1ERI - chains B and A; structure by X-ray diffraction, 2.50 A resolution.

# Chain B
Molecule: 13-nt DNA strand
Sequence (13 nucleotides; row label = number of the first residue in the row):
     1 TCGCGAATTC GCG

# Chain A
Protein: Protein (eco ri endonuclease (e.c.3.1.21.4))
Organism: Escherichia coli
UniProt: P00642 (T2E1_ECOLI); residues 2-277 here correspond to UniProt positions 1-276 (UniProt number = residue number - 1)
Chain sequence (276 residues; numbered 2 to 277; the number before each row is that of its first residue):
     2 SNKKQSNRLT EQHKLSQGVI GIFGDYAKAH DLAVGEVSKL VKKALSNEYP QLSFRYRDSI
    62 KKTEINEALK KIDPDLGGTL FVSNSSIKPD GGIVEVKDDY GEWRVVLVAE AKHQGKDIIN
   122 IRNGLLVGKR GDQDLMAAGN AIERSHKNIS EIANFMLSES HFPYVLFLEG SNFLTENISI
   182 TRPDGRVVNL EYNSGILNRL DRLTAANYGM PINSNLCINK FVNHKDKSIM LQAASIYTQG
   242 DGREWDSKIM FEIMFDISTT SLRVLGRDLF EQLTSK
Unresolved in the structure: 2-16

# Chain B / chain A interface
Pairs across the interface (33):
  DC2(B) - Asn85(A)  phosphate contact
  DG3(B) - Val83(A)  phosphate contact
  DG3(B) - Asn85(A)  hydrogen bond to the phosphate
  DG3(B) - Ser86(A)  phosphate contact
  DC4(B) - Ser86(A)  phosphate contact
  DC4(B) - Ser87(A)  hydrogen bond to the phosphate
  DC4(B) - Ile88(A)  phosphate contact
  DC4(B) - Lys89(A)  hydrogen bond to the phosphate
  DG5(B) - Ile88(A)  phosphate contact
  DG5(B) - Lys89(A)  hydrogen bond to the phosphate
  DG5(B) - Lys148(A)  salt bridge to the phosphate
  DG5(B) - Asn149(A)  phosphate contact
  DA6(B) - Asp91(A)  phosphate contact
  DA6(B) - Lys113(A)  salt bridge to the phosphate
  DA6(B) - Arg145(A)  salt bridge to the phosphate
  DA7(B) - His114(A)  salt bridge to the phosphate
  DA7(B) - Ala142(A)  base contact
  DA7(B) - Arg145(A)  hydrogen bond to the base
  DT8(B) - Gln115(A)  phosphate contact
  DT8(B) - Gly116(A)  hydrogen bond to the phosphate
  DT8(B) - Lys117(A)  phosphate contact
  DT8(B) - Gly140(A)  base contact
  DT8(B) - Asn141(A)  base contact
  DT8(B) - Ala142(A)  hydrogen bond to the base
  DT9(B) - Lys117(A)  salt bridge to the phosphate
  DT9(B) - Met137(A)  phosphate contact
  DT9(B) - Ala138(A)  base contact
  DT9(B) - Gly140(A)  base contact
  DC10(B) - Gly129(A)  phosphate contact
  DC10(B) - Lys130(A)  hydrogen bond to the phosphate
  DC10(B) - Ala138(A)  hydrogen bond to the base
  DC10(B) - Ala139(A)  hydrogen bond to the base
  DG11(B) - Lys130(A)  phosphate contact
Other interface residues (no listed pair), chain A (25 interface residues in all): Pro90, Glu111

# Overview
Chain B and chain A form an interface of 10 and 25 residues respectively; the contacts include 10 hydrogen
bonds and 5 salt bridges. Polar pairs include DA7(B)-Arg145(A), DT8(B)-Ala142(A) and DC10(B)-Ala138(A).
Chain B is a 13-nt DNA strand and chain A is Protein (eco ri endonuclease (e.c.3.1.21.4)) (Escherichia coli);
the structure, X-ray structure of the DNA-eco ri endonuclease-DNA recognition complex: the recognition network
and the integration of ..., was determined by X-ray diffraction.
